4WQS - chains D and I of the 8 polymer chains in the assembly; structure by X-ray diffraction, 4.31 A resolution (low resolution: residue-level contacts below are approximate; hydrogen-bond / salt-bridge calls are withheld).

# Chain D
Protein: DNA-directed RNA polymerase subunit beta'
From: Thermus thermophilus HB8
Notes: EC 2.7.7.6
Reference sequence: Q8RQE8 (RPOC_THET8); numbering as in UniProt (aligned over 1-1524)
Amino-acid sequence (1524 residues; row label = number of the first residue in the row):
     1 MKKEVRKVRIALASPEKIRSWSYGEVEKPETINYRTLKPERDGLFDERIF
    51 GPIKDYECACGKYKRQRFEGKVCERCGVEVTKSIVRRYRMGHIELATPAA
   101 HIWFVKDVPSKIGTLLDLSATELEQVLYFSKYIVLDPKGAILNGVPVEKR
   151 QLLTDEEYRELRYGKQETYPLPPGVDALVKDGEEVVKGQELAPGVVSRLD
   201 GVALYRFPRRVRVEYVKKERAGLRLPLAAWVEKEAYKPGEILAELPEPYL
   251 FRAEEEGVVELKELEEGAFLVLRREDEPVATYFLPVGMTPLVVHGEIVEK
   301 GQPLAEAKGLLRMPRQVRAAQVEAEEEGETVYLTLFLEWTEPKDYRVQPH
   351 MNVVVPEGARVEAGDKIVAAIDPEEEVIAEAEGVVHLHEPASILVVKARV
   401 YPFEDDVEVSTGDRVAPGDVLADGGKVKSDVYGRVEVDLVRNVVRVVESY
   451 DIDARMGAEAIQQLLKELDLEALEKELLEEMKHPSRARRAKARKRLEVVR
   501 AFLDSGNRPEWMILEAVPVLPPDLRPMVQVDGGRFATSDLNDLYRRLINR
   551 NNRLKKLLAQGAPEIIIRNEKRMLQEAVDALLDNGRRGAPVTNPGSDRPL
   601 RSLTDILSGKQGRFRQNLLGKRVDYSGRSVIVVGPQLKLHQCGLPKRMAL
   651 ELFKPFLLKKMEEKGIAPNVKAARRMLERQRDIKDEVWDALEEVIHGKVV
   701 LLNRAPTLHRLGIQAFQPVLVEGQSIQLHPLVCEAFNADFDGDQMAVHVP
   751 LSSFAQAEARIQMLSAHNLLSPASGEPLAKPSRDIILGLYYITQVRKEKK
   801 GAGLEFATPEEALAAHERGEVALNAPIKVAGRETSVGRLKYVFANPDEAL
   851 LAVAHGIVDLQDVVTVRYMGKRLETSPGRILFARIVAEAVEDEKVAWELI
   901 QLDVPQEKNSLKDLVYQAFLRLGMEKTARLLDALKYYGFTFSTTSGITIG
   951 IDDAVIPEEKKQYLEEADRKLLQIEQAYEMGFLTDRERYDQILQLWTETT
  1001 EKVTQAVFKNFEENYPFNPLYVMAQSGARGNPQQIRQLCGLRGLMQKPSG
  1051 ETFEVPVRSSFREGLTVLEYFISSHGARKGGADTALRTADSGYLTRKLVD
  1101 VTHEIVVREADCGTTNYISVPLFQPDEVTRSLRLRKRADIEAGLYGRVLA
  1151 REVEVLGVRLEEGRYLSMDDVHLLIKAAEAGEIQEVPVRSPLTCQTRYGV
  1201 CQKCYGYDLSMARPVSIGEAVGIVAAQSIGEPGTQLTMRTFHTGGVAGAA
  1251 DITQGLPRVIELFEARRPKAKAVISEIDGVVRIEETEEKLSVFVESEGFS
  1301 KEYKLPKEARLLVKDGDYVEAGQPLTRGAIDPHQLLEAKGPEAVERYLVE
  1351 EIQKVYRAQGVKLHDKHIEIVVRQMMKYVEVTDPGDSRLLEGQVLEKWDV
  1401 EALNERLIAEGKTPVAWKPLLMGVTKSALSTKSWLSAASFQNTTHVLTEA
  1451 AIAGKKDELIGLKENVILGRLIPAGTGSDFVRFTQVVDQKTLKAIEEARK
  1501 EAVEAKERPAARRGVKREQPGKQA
Unresolved in the structure: 1, 164-453, 1053-1057, 1271-1328, 1506-1524
Metal / ion sites: Zn2+ site 1 near Cys73 (its only coordinating residue here); Zn2+ site 2: Cys1112, Arg1189, Cys1194, Cys1201, Cys1204

# Chain I
Molecule: 21-nt DNA strand
Sequence (21 nucleotides; numbered 1 to 21; the number before each row is that of its first residue):
     1 GTAGCTTGTGGTAGTGACGAG
Unresolved in the structure: 18-21

# How chain D and chain I interact
Pairs across the interface (6; chain D residue first):
  Val108(D) - DT7(I)
  Lys494(D) - DG8(I)
  Arg1266(D) - DG4(I)
  Arg1266(D) - DC5(I)
  Lys1426(D) - DC5(I)
  Lys1426(D) - DT6(I)
Interface residues without a listed pair, chain D (9 interface residues in all): Pro109, Ala120, Thr121, Glu1261, Ala1265
Interface residues without a listed pair, chain I (6 interface residues in all): DT9

# In short
Chain D and chain I form an interface of 9 and 6 residues respectively. The Zn2+ site 2 is built by
Cys1112(D), Arg1189(D), Cys1194(D), Cys1201(D) and Cys1204(D).
Chain D is DNA-directed RNA polymerase subunit beta' (Thermus thermophilus HB8) and chain I is a 21-nt DNA
strand; the structure, Thermus thermophilus RNA polymerase backtracked complex, was determined by X-ray
diffraction together with 4WQT from the same study.
